2R8I - chains T and A of the 3 polymer chains in the assembly; structure by X-ray diffraction, 2.38 A resolution.

Chain T:
Molecule: 18-nt DNA strand
Sequence (18 nucleotides; each row starts with the number of its first residue):
   601 TCATXGAATC CTTCCCCC
Modified positions: P (2'-deoxy-N1,N2-propano guanosine monophosphate) at position 605

Chain A:
Protein: DNA polymerase IV
Organism: Sulfolobus solfataricus
Notes: EC 2.7.7.7; engineered mutation(s): R332A
UniProt: Q97W02 (DPO42_SULSO); residue numbers follow UniProt; this construct covers 1-352
Amino-acid sequence (352 residues; each row starts with the number of its first residue):
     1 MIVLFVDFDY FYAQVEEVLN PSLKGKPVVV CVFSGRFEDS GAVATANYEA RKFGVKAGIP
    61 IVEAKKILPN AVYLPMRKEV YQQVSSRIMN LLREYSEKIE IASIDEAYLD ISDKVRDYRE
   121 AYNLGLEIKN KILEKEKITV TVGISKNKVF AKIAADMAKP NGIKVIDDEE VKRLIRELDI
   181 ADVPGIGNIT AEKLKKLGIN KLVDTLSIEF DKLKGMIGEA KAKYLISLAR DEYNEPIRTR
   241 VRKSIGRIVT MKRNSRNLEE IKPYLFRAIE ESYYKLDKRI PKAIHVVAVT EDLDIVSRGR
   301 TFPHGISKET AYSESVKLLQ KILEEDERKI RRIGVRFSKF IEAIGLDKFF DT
Unresolved in the structure: 342-352
Curated features (UniProtKB/Swiss-Prot):
  - active site: Glu106
  - binding site (Mg(2+)): Asp7, Asp105
  - site: Tyr12 (Substrate discrimination)
  - mutagenesis: Asp105 to Glu106 (Loss of function), Glu342 to Thr352 (Almost complete loss of interaction with PCNA)
Ion coordination: Ca2+ site 1: Asp7, Asp105, Glu106 (together with 2'-deoxyadenosine 5'-triphosphate); Ca2+ site 2: Asp7, Phe8, Asp105 (together with 2'-deoxyadenosine 5'-triphosphate); Ca2+ site 3: Ala181, Ile186
Ligand contacts: 2'-deoxyadenosine 5'-triphosphate (DTP): Asp7, Phe8, Asp9, Tyr10, Phe11, Tyr12, Val43, Ala44, Thr45, Tyr48, Arg51, Ala57, Gly58, Ile104, Asp105, Lys159
From the paper describing this entry:
  - Ca2+ coordination: Asp7, Glu106, Ala181
  - catalytic residues: Asp7, Asp105, Glu106

Interface between chain T and chain A:
Residue-residue contacts - 43 pairs, chain T then chain A:
  DT601(T) with Arg331(A), phosphate contact
  DC602(T) with Phe37(A), phosphate contact; Pro60(A), base contact; Val62(A), base contact; Glu63(A), base contact
  DA603(T) with Phe37(A), phosphate contact; Ser40(A), phosphate contact; Gly41(A), hydrogen bond to the phosphate; Gly58(A), base contact; Pro60(A), base contact; Leu293(A), base contact; Arg331(A), salt bridge to the phosphate
  DT604(T) with Val32(A), phosphate contact; Ala42(A), base contact; Gly58(A), base contact; Thr250(A), sugar contact; Arg331(A), salt bridge to the phosphate; Arg332(A), sugar contact
  P_605(T) with Val32(A), sugar contact; Arg247(A), salt bridge to the phosphate; Ile248(A), phosphate contact; Val249(A), phosphate contact; Thr250(A), hydrogen bond to the phosphate; Arg332(A), salt bridge to the phosphate
  DG606(T) with Lys78(A), sugar contact; Arg247(A), salt bridge to the phosphate; Ile248(A), hydrogen bond to the phosphate; Lys275(A), sugar contact
  DA607(T) with Arg242(A), hydrogen bond to the phosphate; Ser244(A), phosphate contact; Ile245(A), phosphate contact; Gly246(A), hydrogen bond to the phosphate; Lys275(A), salt bridge to the phosphate
  DA608(T) with Val241(A), phosphate contact; Arg242(A), salt bridge to the phosphate; Lys243(A), hydrogen bond to the phosphate; Ser244(A), hydrogen bond to the phosphate
  DT609(T) with Arg238(A), salt bridge to the phosphate; Lys243(A), salt bridge to the phosphate
  DC610(T) with Ala220(A), sugar contact
  DC611(T) with Gly218(A), phosphate contact; Glu219(A), hydrogen bond to the phosphate; Ala220(A), hydrogen bond to the phosphate
Interface residues without a listed pair, chain A (33 interface residues in all): Ser34, Arg36, Asp39, Lys66, Lys221

Overview:
11 residues of chain T face 33 of chain A across their interface; the contacts include 9 hydrogen bonds and 9
salt bridges. Polar contacts include DA603(T)-Gly41(A), P_605(T)-Thr250(A) and DG606(T)-Ile248(A). Chain A
binds 2'-deoxyadenosine 5'-triphosphate. The paper reports catalytic residues Asp7(A), Asp105(A) and
Glu106(A); Ca2+ coordination by Asp7(A), Glu106(A) and Ala181(A).
Chain T is an 18-nt DNA strand and chain A is DNA polymerase IV (Sulfolobus solfataricus); the structure,
Selectivity of Nucleoside Triphosphate Incorporation Opposite 1,N2-Propanodeoxyguanosine (PdG) by the
Sulfolobus solfataricus DNA Polymerase Dpo4 Polymerase, was determined by X-ray diffraction, deposited
together with 2R8G and 2R8H.
